Entry 5ITZ (X-ray diffraction, 2.20 A resolution); this record covers chains B and D of the 4 polymer chains in the assembly.

[Chain B]
Name: Tubulin beta-2B chain
Source organism: Bos taurus
Reference sequence: Q6B856 (TBB2B_BOVIN); the author numbering skips numbers that UniProt does not, so the offset changes along the chain: 1-42 = UniProt 1-42; 45-54 = UniProt 43-52; 57-360 = UniProt 55-358; 369-455 = UniProt 359-445
Chain sequence (445 residues; each row starts with the number of its first residue; note: 11 numbers in that range are skipped by the numbering (no residue carries them; nothing is unmodelled there)):
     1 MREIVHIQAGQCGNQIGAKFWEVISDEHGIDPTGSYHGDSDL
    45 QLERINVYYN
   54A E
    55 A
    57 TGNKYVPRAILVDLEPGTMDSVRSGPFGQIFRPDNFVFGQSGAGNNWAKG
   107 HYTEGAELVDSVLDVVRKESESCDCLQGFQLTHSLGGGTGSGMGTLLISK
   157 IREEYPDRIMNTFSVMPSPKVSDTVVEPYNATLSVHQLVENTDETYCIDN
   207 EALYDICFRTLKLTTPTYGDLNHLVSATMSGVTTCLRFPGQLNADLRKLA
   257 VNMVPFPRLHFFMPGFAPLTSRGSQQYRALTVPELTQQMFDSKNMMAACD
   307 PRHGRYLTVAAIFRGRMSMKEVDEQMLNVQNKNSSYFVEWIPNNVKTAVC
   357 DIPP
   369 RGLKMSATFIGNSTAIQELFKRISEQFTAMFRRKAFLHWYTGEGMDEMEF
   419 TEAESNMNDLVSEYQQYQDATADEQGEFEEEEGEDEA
Disordered / not traced: 54A, 57-59, 278-283, 441-455
UniProt features mapped onto this chain:
  - motif: Met1 to Ile4 (MREI motif)
  - binding site (GTP): Gln11, Glu71, Ser140, Gly144, Thr145, Gly146, Asn206, Asn228
  - binding site (Mg(2+)): Glu71
  - modified residue: Ser40 (Phosphoserine), Thr57 (Phosphothreonine), Lys60 (N6-acetyllysine), Ser174 (Phosphoserine), Thr287 (Phosphothreonine), Thr292 (Phosphothreonine), Arg320 (Omega-N-methylarginine), Glu448 (5-glutamyl polyglutamate)
  - cross-link (Glycyl lysine isopeptide (Lys-Gly)): Lys60 (interchain with G-Cter in ubiquitin), Lys326 (interchain with G-Cter in ubiquitin)
Ligand contacts:
  - GDP (guanosine-5'-diphosphate): Gly10, Gln11, Cys12, Gln15, Ile16, Asp69, Ala99, Asn101, Ser140, Gly142, Gly143, Gly144, Thr145, Gly146, Ser147, Val171, Pro173, Val177, Ser178, Glu183, Asn206, Leu209, Tyr224, Leu227, Asn228
  - colchicine (LOC; N-[(7S)-1,2,3,10-tetramethoxy-9-oxo-6,7-dihydro-5H-benzo[d]heptalen-7-yl]ethanamide): Val238, Cys241, Leu242, Leu248, Ala250, Asp251, Lys254, Leu255, Asn258, Met259, Thr314, Val315, Ala316, Ala317, Ile318, Asn350, Lys352, Thr353, Ala354, Ile378

[Chain D]
Name: Centromere protein J
Source organism: Homo sapiens
Reference sequence: Q9HC77 (CENPJ_HUMAN); numbering as in UniProt (aligned over 311-422)
Chain sequence (129 residues; each row starts with the number of its first residue):
   294 MAHHHHHHGSLVPRGSAQKHDDSSEVANIEERPIKAAIGERKQTFEDYLE
   344 EQIQLEEQELKQKQLKEAEGPLPIKAKPKQPFLKRGEGLARFTNAKSKFQ
   394 KGKESKLVTNQSTSEDQPLFKMDRQQLQR
Disordered / not traced: 294-372, 386-422
Construct notes: initiating methionine (294); expression tag (295-310)
UniProt features mapped onto this chain:
  - modified residue: Ser316 (Phosphoserine)
  - mutagenesis: Phe338 (F338A: Decreases interaction with alpha/beta-tubulin; when associated with A-339 and A-341), Glu339 (E339A: Decreases interaction with alpha/beta-tubulin; when associated with A-338 and A-341), Tyr341 (Y341A: Decreases interaction with alpha/beta-tubulin; when associated with A-338 and A-339), Glu343 (E343A: Slightly decreases interaction with alpha/beta-tubulin; causes overly long daughter centrioles and enhances ciliary length; when associated with A-344), Glu344 (E344A: Slightly decreases interaction with alpha/beta-tubulin; causes overly long daughter centrioles and enhances ciliary length; when associated with A-343), Phe375 (F375A: Decreases interaction with alpha/beta-tubulin; disrupts association with microtubule distal tip; no effect on association with microtubule lattice; when associated with A-385 ...), Lys377 (K377E: Decreases interaction with alpha/beta-tubulin; disrupts association with microtubule distal tip; no effect on association with microtubule lattice; when associated with E-378), Arg378 (R378E: Decreases interaction with alpha/beta-tubulin; disrupts association with microtubule distal tip; no effect on association with microtubule lattice; when associated with E-377), Phe385 (F385A: Decreases interaction with alpha/beta-tubulin; disrupts association with microtubule distal tip; no effect on association with microtubule lattice; when associated with A-375)

[Chain B / chain D interface]
Residue-residue contacts (28):
  Tyr108(B) - Gln373(D)
  Tyr108(B) - Pro374(D)  hydrogen bond (side chain-backbone)
  Tyr108(B) - Phe375(D)
  His192(B) - Leu376(D)  hydrogen bond (side chain-backbone)
  His192(B) - Arg378(D)
  Gln193(B) - Leu376(D)
  Glu196(B) - Leu376(D)
  Glu196(B) - Lys377(D)
  Glu196(B) - Arg378(D)
  Glu196(B) - Gly379(D)  hydrogen bond (side chain-backbone)
  Glu196(B) - Glu380(D)  hydrogen bond (side chain-backbone)
  Glu196(B) - Gly381(D)  hydrogen bond (side chain-backbone)
  Glu196(B) - Leu382(D)
  Pro263(B) - Leu382(D)  hydrophobic
  Pro263(B) - Phe385(D)  hydrophobic
  Arg264(B) - Leu382(D)
  Gly412(B) - Gln373(D)  hydrogen bond (backbone-backbone)
  Asp414(B) - Gln373(D)
  Asp414(B) - Phe375(D)
  Met416(B) - Phe375(D)  hydrophobic
  Glu417(B) - Phe375(D)
  Glu420(B) - Phe375(D)
  Glu420(B) - Leu376(D)
  Glu420(B) - Lys377(D)
  Glu420(B) - Arg378(D)  hydrogen bond (side chain-backbone)
  Ser423(B) - Arg378(D)
  Asn424(B) - Arg378(D)
  Asp427(B) - Arg378(D)  salt bridge
Other interface residues (no listed pair), chain B (17 interface residues in all): Asn197, Asp199, Met413
Interface features reported in the paper:
  - specific contacts: Phe375(D)-Asp414(B), Phe375(D)-Met416(B), Phe375(D)-Glu417(B), Phe375(D)-Glu420(B), Leu376(D)-His192(B), Leu376(D)-Gln193(B), Leu376(D)-Glu196(B), Lys377(D)-Glu420(B), Arg378(D)-Glu420(B), Phe385(D)-Pro263(B)
  - hot spots on chain D (mutagenesis) - F375A/F385A, K377E/R378E: decreased binding to tubulin

[Summary]
17 residues of chain B face 11 of chain D across their interface, with 7 hydrogen bonds and 1 salt bridge.
Among the polar pairs are Asp427(B)-Arg378(D), Tyr108(B)-Pro374(D) and His192(B)-Leu376(D). The paper
describes contacts between Phe375(D) and Asp414(B), Phe375(D) and Met416(B) and Phe375(D) and Glu417(B) among
others. From the paper: F375A/F385A and K377E/R378E of chain D reduce binding to tubulin.
Here chain B is Tubulin beta-2B chain (Bos taurus) and chain D is Centromere protein J (Homo sapiens). Entry
5ITZ (Crystal structure of the SAC domain of CPAP in a complex with Tubulin and Darpin) was determined by
X-ray diffraction.
